PDB entry 3PIN | X-ray diffraction, 2.70 A resolution | chains A and B

# Chain A
Molecule: Thioredoxin-2
From: Saccharomyces cerevisiae
Reference sequence: P22803 (TRX2_YEAST); numbering as in UniProt (aligned over 1-104)
Sequence (104 residues; numbered 1 to 104; the number before each row is that of its first residue):
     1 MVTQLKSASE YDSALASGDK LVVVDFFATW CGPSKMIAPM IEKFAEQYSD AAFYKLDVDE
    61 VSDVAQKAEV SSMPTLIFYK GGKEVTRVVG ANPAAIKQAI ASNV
Differences from the reference sequence: engineered mutation Ser34 (Cys in P22803)
Curated features (UniProtKB/Swiss-Prot):
  - active site: Cys31 (Nucleophile)
  - site: Asp25 (Deprotonates C-terminal active site Cys), Gly32 (Contributes to redox potential value), Pro33 (Contributes to redox potential value)
  - modified residue: Ser62 (Phosphoserine)
  - cross-link (Glycyl lysine isopeptide (Lys-Gly)): Lys67 (interchain with G-Cter in ubiquitin), Lys97 (interchain with G-Cter in ubiquitin)
What the authors report for this chain:
  - conformationally variable residues (helix shift): Cys31 to Glu46

# Chain B
Molecule: Peptide methionine sulfoxide reductase
From: Saccharomyces cerevisiae
Notes: EC 1.8.4.11
Reference sequence: P40029 (MSRA_YEAST); residue numbers follow UniProt; this construct covers 2-184
Sequence (183 residues; numbered 2 to 184; the number before each row is that of its first residue):
     2 SSLISKTIKY DPAKDKLITL ASGSFWGTEH MYRKYLNDRI VDSKVGYANG EESKKDSPSS
    62 VSYKRVSGGD TDFAEVLQVS YNPKVITLRE LTDFFFRIHD PTTSNSQGPD KGTQYRSGLF
   122 AHSDADLKEL AKIKEEWQPK WGNKIATVIE PIKNFYDAEE YHQLYLDKNP QGYACPTHYL
   182 REM
Not modelled in the structure: 2, 53-72, 105-116, 162-171, 184
Differences from the reference sequence: engineered mutation Ser23 (Cys in P40029), Ser25 (Cys in P40029), Ser44 (Cys in P40029), Ser68 (Cys in P40029)
Curated features (UniProtKB/Swiss-Prot):
  - modified residue: Ser58 (Phosphoserine)
What the authors report for this chain:
  - conformationally variable residues (loop rearrangement, order/disorder transition, side-chain flip): Trp27, Thr103 to Gly113, Ala159 to Glu183
  - catalytic residues: Cys176 (by similarity / conservation)

# Chain A / chain B interface
Contacting residue pairs - 26 pairs, chain A then chain B:
  Trp30(A) - Trp27(B)
  Trp30(A) - Gly28(B)
  Trp30(A) - His31(B)
  Trp30(A) - Cys176(B)  hydrophobic
  Trp30(A) - Pro177(B)
  Trp30(A) - His179(B)
  Cys31(A) - Cys176(B)  disulfide
  Gly32(A) - Trp27(B)
  Pro33(A) - Trp27(B)
  Pro33(A) - Gly173(B)
  Pro33(A) - Tyr174(B)
  Pro33(A) - Cys176(B)
  Val70(A) - Thr178(B)
  Ser71(A) - Pro177(B)
  Ser71(A) - Thr178(B)  hydrogen bond (backbone-backbone)
  Ser72(A) - Ala175(B)
  Ser72(A) - Cys176(B)
  Ser72(A) - Pro177(B)
  Met73(A) - Ala175(B)
  Met73(A) - Cys176(B)  hydrogen bond (backbone-backbone)
  Met73(A) - Pro177(B)
  Met73(A) - Thr178(B)
  Pro74(A) - Tyr174(B)
  Gly90(A) - Tyr174(B)
  Gly90(A) - Ala175(B)
  Ala91(A) - Tyr174(B)  hydrogen bond (backbone-backbone)
Also at the interface, not in a pair above, chain A (13 interface residues in all): Asp59, Asn92
Disulfides between the chains: Cys31(A)-Cys176(B)
From the paper, about this interface:
  - pairs named by the authors: Cys31(A)-Cys176(B) (covalent link)
  - interface residues, chain A: Trp30(A), Cys31(A), Gly32(A), Pro33(A)
  - interface residues, chain B: Trp27(B), Gly28(B), His31(B), Tyr174(B), His179(B)

# Overview
Chain A and chain B form an interface of 13 and 10 residues respectively, with 1 disulfide bond and 3 hydrogen
bonds. Main-chain hydrogen bonds include Ser71(A)-Thr178(B), Met73(A)-Cys176(B) and Ala91(A)-Tyr174(B). The
authors report a contact between Cys31(A) and Cys176(B). The paper reports the catalytic residue Cys176(B);
interface residues Trp30(A), Cys31(A) and Trp27(B) among others.
Here chain A is Thioredoxin-2 and chain B is Peptide methionine sulfoxide reductase, both from Saccharomyces
cerevisiae. Entry 3PIN (Crystal structure of Mxr1 from Saccharomyces cerevisiae in complex with Trx2) was
determined by X-ray diffraction (same publication as 3PIL and 3PIM).
